PDB entry 5KCN | X-ray diffraction, 1.97 A resolution | chain A

Chain A:
Molecule: Penicillin-binding protein activator LpoA
Source organism: Haemophilus influenzae
UniProt: P45299 (LPOA_HAEIN); residues 33-575 here = UniProt positions 33-575
Amino-acid sequence (543 residues; numbered 33 to 575; the number before each row is that of its first residue):
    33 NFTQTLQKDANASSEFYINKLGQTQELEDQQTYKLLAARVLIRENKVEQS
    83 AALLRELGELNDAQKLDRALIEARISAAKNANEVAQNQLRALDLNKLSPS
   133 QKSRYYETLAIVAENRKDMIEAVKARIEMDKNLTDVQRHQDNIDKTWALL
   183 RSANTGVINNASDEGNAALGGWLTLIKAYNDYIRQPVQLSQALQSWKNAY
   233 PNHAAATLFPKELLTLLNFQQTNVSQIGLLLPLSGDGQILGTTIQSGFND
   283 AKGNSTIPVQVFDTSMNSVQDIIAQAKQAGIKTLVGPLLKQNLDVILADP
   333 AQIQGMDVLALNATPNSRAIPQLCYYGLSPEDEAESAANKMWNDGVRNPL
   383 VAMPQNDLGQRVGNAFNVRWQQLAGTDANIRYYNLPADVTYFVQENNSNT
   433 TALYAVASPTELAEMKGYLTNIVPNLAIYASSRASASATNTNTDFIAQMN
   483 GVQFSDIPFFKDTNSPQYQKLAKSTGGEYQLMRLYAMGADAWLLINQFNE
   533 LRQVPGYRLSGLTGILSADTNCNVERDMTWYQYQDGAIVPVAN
Disordered / not traced: 33, 431-432, 574-575
Disulfide bonds: Cys356-Cys554
What the authors report for this chain:
  - contacts within the chain: Phe251-Gln535, Val219-Phe251 (hydrophobic contact), Leu248-Phe251 (hydrophobic contact), Gln252-Asn531 (hydrogen bond), Gln252-Gln535 (hydrogen bond), Thr254-Glu532 (hydrogen bond), Thr254-Asn531 (hydrogen bond), Asp488-Arg515 (salt bridge)
  - conformationally variable residues (loop rearrangement, order/disorder transition): Ala345 to Arg350, Val425 to Ala434, Thr473 to Ile478

In short:
The paper reports conformational variability at Ala345, Val425 and Thr473; contacts within the chain involving
Phe251, Gln535 and Val219 among others.
Chain A is Penicillin-binding protein activator LpoA (Haemophilus influenzae); the structure, Crystal
Structure of full-length LpoA from Haemophilus influenzae at 1.97 angstrom resolution, was determined by X-ray
diffraction (same publication as 5VAT, 5VBG and 4P29).
